Entry 5JC3 (X-ray diffraction, 2.60 A resolution); this record covers chains A and Y of the 3 polymer chains in the assembly.

== Chain A ==
Molecule: Melanoma differentiation associated protein-5
Source organism: Gallus gallus
Notes: engineered mutation(s): N-terminal deletion of 1-297; GAMG from tag at N-terminus;  C-terminal deletion of 995-1001; Point mutation E436Q
UniProt: D9N195 (D9N195_CHICK); residues 298-994 here = UniProt positions 298-994
Amino-acid sequence (701 residues; each row starts with the number of its first residue):
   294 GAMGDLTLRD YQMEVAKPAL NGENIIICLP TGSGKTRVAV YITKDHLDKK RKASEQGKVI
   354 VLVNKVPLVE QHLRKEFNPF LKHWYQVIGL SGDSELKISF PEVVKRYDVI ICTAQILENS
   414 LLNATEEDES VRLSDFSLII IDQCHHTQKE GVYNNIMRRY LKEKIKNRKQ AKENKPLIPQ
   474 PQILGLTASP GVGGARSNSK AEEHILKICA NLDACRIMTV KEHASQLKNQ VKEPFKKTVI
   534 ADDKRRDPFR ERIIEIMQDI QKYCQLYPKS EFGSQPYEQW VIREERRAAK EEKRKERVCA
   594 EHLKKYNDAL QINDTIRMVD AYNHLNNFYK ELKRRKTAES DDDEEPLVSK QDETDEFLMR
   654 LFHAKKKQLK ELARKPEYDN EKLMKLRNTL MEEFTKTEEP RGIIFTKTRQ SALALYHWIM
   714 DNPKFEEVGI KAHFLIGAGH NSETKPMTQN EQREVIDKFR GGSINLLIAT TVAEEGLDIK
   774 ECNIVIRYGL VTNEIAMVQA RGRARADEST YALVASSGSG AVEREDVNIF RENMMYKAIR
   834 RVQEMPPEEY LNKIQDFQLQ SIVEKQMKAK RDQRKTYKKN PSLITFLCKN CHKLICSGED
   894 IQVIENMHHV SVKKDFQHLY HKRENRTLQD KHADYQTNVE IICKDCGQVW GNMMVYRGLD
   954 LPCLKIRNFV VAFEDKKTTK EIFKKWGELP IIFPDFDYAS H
Disordered / not traced: 294-296, 420-421, 467-469, 637-641, 870-871, 919-927, 969-971, 989-994
Construct notes: expression tag (294-297); conflict Gln436 (Glu in D9N195)
Bound ions: Mg2+: Thr329 (together with ADP); Zn2+: Cys881, Cys884, Cys936, Cys939
Residues lining bound ligands: ADP (adenosine-5'-diphosphate): Thr300, Leu301, Arg302, Gln305, Pro323, Thr324, Gly325, Ser326, Gly327, Lys328, Thr329, Arg330, Glu369, Arg798
Reported in the primary citation:
  - binding site for ADP: Arg302, Arg330, Glu369
  - contacts within the chain: Arg330-Glu369, Asp635-His914, Asp635-Arg916
  - binding site for the 10-nt RNA strand: Gln568, Gln572, His733
  - binding site for the 10-nt RNA strand (chain Y): Ile729 to Met740, Lys977 to Gly980
  - conformationally variable residues (order/disorder transition): Asn918 to Asp927
  - self-association interface (contacts with another copy of this molecule): Ser812 to Arg817, Leu852 to Ile855

== Chain Y ==
Molecule: 10-nt RNA strand
Notes: engineered mutation(s): 5' monophosphate
Sequence (10 nucleotides; each row starts with the number of its first residue):
     1 GGUACGUACC

== Interface between chain A and chain Y ==
Residue-residue contacts - 42 pairs, chain A then chain Y:
  Asn357(A) with A8(Y), hydrogen bond to the sugar; C9(Y), sugar contact
  Lys358(A) with A8(Y), sugar contact; C9(Y), phosphate contact
  Val359(A) with C9(Y), hydrogen bond to the phosphate; C10(Y), phosphate contact
  Pro360(A) with C9(Y), phosphate contact
  Ser384(A) with C10(Y), hydrogen bond to the phosphate
  Gly385(A) with C10(Y), hydrogen bond to the phosphate
  Asp386(A) with C10(Y), phosphate contact
  Thr406(A) with C9(Y), phosphate contact; C10(Y), hydrogen bond to the phosphate
  Gln408(A) with C9(Y), sugar contact; C10(Y), sugar contact
  Asn412(A) with C10(Y), sugar contact
  Glu571(A) with A4(Y), hydrogen bond to the sugar
  Gln572(A) with G2(Y), base contact
  Ile575(A) with A4(Y), sugar contact
  Arg579(A) with U3(Y), salt bridge to the phosphate
  Lys700(A) with C5(Y), hydrogen bond to the sugar; G6(Y), sugar contact
  Thr701(A) with C5(Y), sugar contact; G6(Y), sugar contact
  Arg702(A) with G6(Y), hydrogen bond to the phosphate; U7(Y), salt bridge to the phosphate
  Ile729(A) with U7(Y), phosphate contact
  Gly730(A) with U7(Y), hydrogen bond to the phosphate; A8(Y), phosphate contact
  Ala731(A) with A8(Y), hydrogen bond to the phosphate
  Gly732(A) with A8(Y), phosphate contact
  Ser735(A) with G6(Y), hydrogen bond to the phosphate
  Glu736(A) with C5(Y), phosphate contact
  Gln742(A) with C9(Y), phosphate contact
  Gln745(A) with A8(Y), hydrogen bond to the phosphate
  Thr763(A) with G6(Y), phosphate contact; U7(Y), hydrogen bond to the phosphate
  Thr764(A) with G6(Y), hydrogen bond to the sugar; U7(Y), hydrogen bond to the sugar
  Val765(A) with U7(Y), sugar contact; A8(Y), phosphate contact
  Arg864(A) with G1(Y), salt bridge to the phosphate
  Lys977(A) with A4(Y), salt bridge to the phosphate
Interface residues without a listed pair, chain A (35 interface residues in all): Ile409, Gln568, Arg576, Gln703, Asn734

== In short ==
The interface between chain A and chain Y involves 35 residues on one side and 10 on the other, with 15
hydrogen bonds and 4 salt bridges. Among the polar pairs are Asn357(A)-A8(Y), Glu571(A)-A4(Y) and
Lys700(A)-C5(Y). From the paper: a binding site for ADP at Arg302(A), Arg330(A) and Glu369(A); a binding site
for the 10-nt RNA strand at Gln568(A), Gln572(A) and His733(A).
Chain A is Melanoma differentiation associated protein-5 (Gallus gallus) and chain Y is a 10-nt RNA strand;
the structure, Crystal structure of chicken MDA5 with 5'p 10-mer dsRNA and ADP-Mg2+ at 2.6 A resolution
(monoclinic ..., was determined by X-ray diffraction (same publication as 5JAJ, 5JB2, 5JBG, 5JBJ, 5JC7, 5JCF
and 5JCH).
